Entry 7UOE (electron microscopy, 2.67 A resolution); this record covers chains D and T of the 6 polymer chains in the assembly.

[Chain D]
Protein: Non-structural protein 8
Organism: Severe acute respiratory syndrome coronavirus 2
Reference sequence: P0DTD1 (R1AB_SARS2); residues 1-198 here correspond to UniProt positions 3943-4140 (UniProt number = residue number + 3942)
Chain sequence (198 residues; numbered 1 to 198; the number before each row is that of its first residue):
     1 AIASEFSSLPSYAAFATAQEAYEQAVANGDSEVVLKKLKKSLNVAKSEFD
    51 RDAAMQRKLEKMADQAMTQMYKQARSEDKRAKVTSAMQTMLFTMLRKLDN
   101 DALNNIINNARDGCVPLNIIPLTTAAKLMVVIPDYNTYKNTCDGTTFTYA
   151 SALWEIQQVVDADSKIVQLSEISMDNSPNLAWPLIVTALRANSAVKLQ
Not modelled in the structure: 1-5, 192-198

[Chain T]
Molecule: Template RNA
Sequence (55 nucleotides; row label = number of the first residue in the row):
    83 CUAUCCCCAUUUUGUUGUGAUGCUUCGCGUGGAGAAUGACGUAGCAUGCU
   133 ACGCG
Not modelled in the structure: 83-98, 136-137
Residues lining bound ligands: 3'-deoxyuridine-5'-monophosphate (L2B): G101, A102, U103

[How chain D and chain T interact]
Residue-residue contacts - 8 pairs, chain D then chain T:
  Lys40(D) - A121(T)  phosphate contact
  Lys40(D) - C122(T)  salt bridge to the phosphate
  Asn43(D) - G120(T)  sugar contact
  Val44(D) - A121(T)  sugar contact
  Lys46(D) - U119(T)  sugar contact
  Ser47(D) - G120(T)  sugar contact
  Lys61(D) - C110(T)  salt bridge to the phosphate
  Gln65(D) - G109(T)  hydrogen bond to the sugar
Other interface residues (no listed pair), chain D (8 interface residues in all): Lys58
Other interface residues (no listed pair), chain T (7 interface residues in all): G111

[Summary]
The interface between chain D and chain T involves 8 residues on one side and 7 on the other, with 1 hydrogen
bond and 2 salt bridges. Polar contacts include Gln65(D)-G109(T), Lys40(D)-C122(T) and Lys61(D)-C110(T). Chain
T binds 3'-deoxyuridine-5'-monophosphate.
Chain D is Non-structural protein 8 (Severe acute respiratory syndrome coronavirus 2) and chain T is Template
RNA; the structure, SARS-CoV-2 replication-transcription complex bound to CTP, in a pre-catalytic state, was
determined by electron microscopy (same publication as 7UO4, 7UO7 and 7UO9).
